Entry 4BGL (X-ray diffraction, 1.90 A resolution); this record covers chains A and D of the 4 polymer chains in the assembly.

[Chain A (and D)]
Name: Superoxide reductase
Source organism: Archaeoglobus fulgidus
Notes: chain D of this document is another copy of the same molecule, construct and numbering; everything in this record applies to it too
UniProtKB: O29903 (SOR_ARCFU); residue numbers follow UniProt; this construct covers 1-125
Sequence (125 residues; numbered 1 to 125; the number before each row is that of its first residue):
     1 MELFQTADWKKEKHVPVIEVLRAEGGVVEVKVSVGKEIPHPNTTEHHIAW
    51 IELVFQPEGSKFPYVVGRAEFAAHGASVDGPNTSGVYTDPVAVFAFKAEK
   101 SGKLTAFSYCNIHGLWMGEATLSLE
Not modelled in the structure: 1 (chain D: 1, 125)
Ion coordination: Fe ion: E12, H14, H40, H46, C110, H113
Swiss-Prot annotation at these positions:
  - binding site (Fe cation): E12, H14, H40, H46, C110, H113

[Chain A / chain D interface]
Pairs across the interface (20; chain A residue first):
  T44(A) with T44(D); E45(D)
  E45(A) with T44(D); A76(D); P81(D)
  R68(A) with E70(D), salt bridge
  E70(A) with R68(D), salt bridge; E70(D)
  A76(A) with E45(D); N111(D); I112(D)
  S77(A) with I112(D)
  V78(A) with I112(D); H113(D)
  P81(A) with E45(D)
  N111(A) with A76(D)
  I112(A) with A76(D), hydrophobic; S77(D); V78(D)
  H113(A) with V78(D)

[Overview]
Chain A and chain D each contribute 11 residues to their interface, with 2 salt bridges. Its one salt-bridged
contact is R68(A)-E70(D). The Fe ion site is built by E12(A), H14(A), H40(A), H46(A), C110(A) and H113(A).
UniProt lists 6 Fe cation-binding residues on chain A.
Both chains are Superoxide reductase (Archaeoglobus fulgidus). Entry 4BGL (Superoxide reductase (Neelaredoxin)
from Archaeoglobus fulgidus) was determined by X-ray diffraction, deposited together with 4D7P.
